6R5K - chains D and H of the 7 polymer chains in the assembly; structure by electron microscopy, 4.80 A resolution (low resolution: residue-level contacts below are approximate; hydrogen-bond / salt-bridge calls are withheld).

== Chain D (and H) ==
Protein: Polyadenylate-binding protein, cytoplasmic and nuclear
Source organism: Saccharomyces cerevisiae (strain ATCC 204508 / S288c)
Notes: chain H of this document is another copy of the same molecule, construct and numbering; everything in this record applies to it too
Reference sequence: P04147 (PABP_YEAST); numbering as in UniProt (aligned over 1-577)
Sequence (581 residues; numbered -3 to 577; the number before each row is that of its first residue; numbers below 1 keep their minus sign (Gly-3 is residue -3)):
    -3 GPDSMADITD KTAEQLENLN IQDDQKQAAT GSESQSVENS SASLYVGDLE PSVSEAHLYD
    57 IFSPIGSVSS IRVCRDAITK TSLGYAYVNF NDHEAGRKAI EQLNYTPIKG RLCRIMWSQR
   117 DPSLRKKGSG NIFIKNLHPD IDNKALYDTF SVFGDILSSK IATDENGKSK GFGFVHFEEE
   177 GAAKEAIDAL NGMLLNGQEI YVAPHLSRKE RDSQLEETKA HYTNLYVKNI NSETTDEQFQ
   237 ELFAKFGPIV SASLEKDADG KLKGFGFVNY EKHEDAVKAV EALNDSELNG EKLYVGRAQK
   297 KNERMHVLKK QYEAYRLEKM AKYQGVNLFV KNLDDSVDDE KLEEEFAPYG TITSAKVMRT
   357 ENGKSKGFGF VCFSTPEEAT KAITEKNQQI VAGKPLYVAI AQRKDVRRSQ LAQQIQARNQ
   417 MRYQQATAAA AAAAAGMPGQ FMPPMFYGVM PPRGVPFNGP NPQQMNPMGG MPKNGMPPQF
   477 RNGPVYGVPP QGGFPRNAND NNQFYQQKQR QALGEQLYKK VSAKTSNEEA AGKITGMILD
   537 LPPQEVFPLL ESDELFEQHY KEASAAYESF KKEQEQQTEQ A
Unresolved in the structure: -3 to 37, 428-577 (chain H: -3 to 34, 429-577)
Sequence notes: expression tag (-3 to 0)
Curated features (UniProtKB/Swiss-Prot):
  - region: Asp281 to Ala317 (Required and sufficient for nuclear import)
  - motif: Leu12 to Ile17 (Nuclear export signal)
  - modified residue: Ala2 (N-acetylalanine), Arg107 (Omega-N-methylarginine), Ser249 (Phosphoserine), Ser332 (Phosphoserine), Ser405 (Phosphoserine)
  - cross-link (Glycyl lysine isopeptide (Lys-Gly)): Lys7 (interchain with G-Cter in ubiquitin), Lys337 (interchain with G-Cter in ubiquitin)
  - mutagenesis: Leu12 (L12A: Impairs nuclear export; when associated with A-15), Leu15 (L15A: Impairs nuclear export; when associated with A-12), Leu79 (L79A: In PAB1-14; fails to bind poly(U), but not poly(A) RNA; when associated with Q-166; Q-259 and Q-362), Tyr83 (Y83V: In PAB1-16; reduces affinity for oligo(A) about 100-fold, impairs poly(A)-dependent translation, but still interacts with eIF4G; when associated with V-170. In PAB1-15; fails to bind RNA ...), His134 to Asp136 (In PAB1-134), Val148 (V148A: In PAB1-148; greatly reduces poly(A)-dependent translation and moderately reduces stimulation of cap-dependent translation in vitro; when associated with N-151), Asp151 (D151N: In PAB1-148; greatly reduces poly(A)-dependent translation and moderately reduces stimulation of cap-dependent translation in vitro; when associated with A-148), Ile157 to Thr159 (In PAB1-157; greatly reduces poly(A)-dependent translation and stimulation of cap-dependent translation in vitro), Lys166 (K166Q: In PAB1-14; fails to bind poly(U), but not poly(A) RNA; when associated with A-79; Q-259 and Q-362), Phe170 (F170V: In PAB1-6; selectively reduces poly(A) RNA binding. In PAB1-16; reduces affinity for oligo(A) about 100-fold, impairs poly(A)-dependent translation, but still interacts with eIF4G ...), Glu175 to Gly177 (In PAB1-175; greatly reduces poly(A)-dependent translation and stimulation of cap-dependent translation in vitro), Lys180 to Glu181 (In PAB1-180; abolishes poly(A)-dependent translation and greatly reduces stimulation of cap-dependent translation in vitro. Impairs interaction with eIF4G), 7 further mutagenesis entries in UniProt

== Interface between chain D and chain H ==
Contacting residue pairs (18):
  Lys360(D) - Lys123(H)
  Lys360(D) - Gly124(H)
  Lys360(D) - Ser125(H)
  Ser361(D) - Arg121(H)
  Ser361(D) - Lys123(H)
  Ser361(D) - Gly124(H)
  Lys362(D) - Lys122(H)
  Gly363(D) - Lys122(H)
  Ile386(D) - Asp72(H)
  Ile386(D) - Ile74(H)
  Ala388(D) - Leu79(H)
  Gly389(D) - Leu79(H)
  Lys390(D) - Arg121(H)
  Leu407(D) - Asn35(H)
  Ile411(D) - Asn35(H)
  Arg414(D) - Asn35(H)
  Arg414(D) - Ser36(H)
  Arg414(D) - Ser37(H)
Interface residues without a listed pair, chain D (13 interface residues in all): Thr356, Gln385
Interface residues without a listed pair, chain H (12 interface residues in all): Ala73

== Overview ==
Chain D and chain H form an interface of 13 and 12 residues respectively. From UniProt: 35 mutagenesis sites
on chain D.
Both chains are Polyadenylate-binding protein, cytoplasmic and nuclear (Saccharomyces cerevisiae (strain ATCC
204508 / S288c)). Entry 6R5K (Cryo-EM structure of a poly(A) RNP bound to the Pan2-Pan3 deadenylase) was
determined by electron microscopy.
